Entry 1LG6 (X-ray diffraction, 2.20 A resolution); this record covers chain A.

[Chain A]
Name: Carbonic anhydrase II
From: Homo sapiens
Notes: EC 4.2.1.1
Reference sequence: P00918 (CAH2_HUMAN); the author numbering skips numbers that UniProt does not, so the offset changes along the chain: 1-125 = UniProt 0-124; 127-261 = UniProt 125-259
Chain sequence (260 residues; numbered 1 to 261; 1 number in that range is skipped by the numbering (no residue carries it; nothing is unmodelled there); the number before each row is that of its first residue):
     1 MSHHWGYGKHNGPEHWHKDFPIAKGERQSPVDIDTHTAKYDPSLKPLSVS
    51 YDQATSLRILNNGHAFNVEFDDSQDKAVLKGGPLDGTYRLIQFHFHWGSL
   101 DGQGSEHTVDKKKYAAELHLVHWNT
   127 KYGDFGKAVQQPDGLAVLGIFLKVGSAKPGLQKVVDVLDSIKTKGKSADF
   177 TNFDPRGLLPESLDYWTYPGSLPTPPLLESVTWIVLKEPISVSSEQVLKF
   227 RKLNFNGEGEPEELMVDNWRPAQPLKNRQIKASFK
Not modelled in the structure: 1-3
Sequence notes: engineered mutation Pro199 (Thr197 in P00918); conflict Ser206 (Cys204 in P00918)
Metal / ion sites: Zn2+: His94, His96, His119 (together with thiocyanate ion)

[Summary]
His94, His96 and His119 coordinate Zn2+.
Chain A is Carbonic anhydrase II (Homo sapiens); the structure, Crystal Structure Analysis of HCA II Mutant
T199P in Complex with Thiocyanate, was determined by X-ray diffraction (same publication as 1LG5 and 1LGD).
